5AQD - chains B and D of the 12 polymer chains in the assembly; structure by X-ray diffraction, 2.12 A resolution.

== Chain B (and D) ==
Name: Phycoerythrin alpha subunit
Source organism: Phormidium rubidum A09DM
Notes: fragment: alpha chain, residues 1-164; chain D of this document is another copy of the same molecule, construct and numbering; everything in this record applies to it too
Reference sequence: A0A0E3W010 (A0A0E3W010_9CYAN); numbering as in UniProt (aligned over 1-160)
Sequence (164 residues; numbered 1 to 164; the number before each row is that of its first residue):
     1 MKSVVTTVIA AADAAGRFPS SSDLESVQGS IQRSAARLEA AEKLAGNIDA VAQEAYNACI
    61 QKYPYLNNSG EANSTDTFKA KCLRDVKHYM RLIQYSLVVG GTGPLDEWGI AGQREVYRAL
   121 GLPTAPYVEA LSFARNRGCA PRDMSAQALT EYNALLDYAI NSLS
Covalent attachments: phycoerythrobilin (PEB) linked to Cys82, Cys139
Ligand contacts:
  - phycoerythrobilin (PEB), molecule 1: Leu24, Glu25, Gln28
  - phycoerythrobilin (PEB), molecule 2: Arg33, Gln147, Thr150, Glu151
  - phycoerythrobilin (PEB), molecule 3: Lys43, Leu44, Asn47, Ala50, Val51, Glu54, Arg137, Gly138, Arg142, Asp143, Met144, Tyr152
  - phycoerythrobilin (PEB), molecule 4: Cys59, Leu66, Ala72, Asn73, Phe78, Lys81, Arg84, Asp85, Val86, His88, Tyr89, Arg91, Leu92, Trp108, Gly109, Val116, Tyr117, Leu120, Leu122, Pro123, Pro126, Tyr127

== Interface between chain B and chain D ==
Contacting residue pairs - 13 pairs, chain B then chain D:
  Lys62(B) - Glu71(D)
  Tyr63(B) - Glu71(D)
  Tyr65(B) - Tyr65(D)  hydrophobic
  Glu71(B) - Lys62(D)  salt bridge
  Glu71(B) - Tyr63(D)
  Arg114(B) - Arg118(D)
  Arg118(B) - Arg114(D)
  Arg118(B) - Leu163(D)
  Arg118(B) - Ser164(D)
  Ala119(B) - Ser164(D)
  Leu163(B) - Arg118(D)
  Ser164(B) - Arg118(D)
  Ser164(B) - Ala119(D)

== Overview ==
Chain B and chain D each contribute 9 residues to their interface, with 1 salt bridge. Its one salt-bridged
contact is Glu71(B)-Lys62(D). Chain B binds phycoerythrobilin. Covalently linked phycoerythrobilin: at
Cys82(B) and Cys139(B).
Both chains are Phycoerythrin alpha subunit (Phormidium rubidum A09DM). Entry 5AQD (Crystal structure of
Phormidium Phycoerythrin at pH 8.5) was determined by X-ray diffraction together with 5FVB from the same
study.
